PDB entry 7W1M | electron microscopy, 6.50 A resolution (low resolution: residue-level contacts below are approximate; hydrogen-bond / salt-bridge calls are withheld) | chains A and G of the 8 polymer chains in the assembly

Chain A:
Protein: Structural maintenance of chromosomes protein 1A
Organism: Homo sapiens
Reference sequence: Q14683 (SMC1A_HUMAN); numbering as in UniProt (aligned over 1-1233)
Sequence (1233 residues; numbered 1 to 1233; the number before each row is that of its first residue):
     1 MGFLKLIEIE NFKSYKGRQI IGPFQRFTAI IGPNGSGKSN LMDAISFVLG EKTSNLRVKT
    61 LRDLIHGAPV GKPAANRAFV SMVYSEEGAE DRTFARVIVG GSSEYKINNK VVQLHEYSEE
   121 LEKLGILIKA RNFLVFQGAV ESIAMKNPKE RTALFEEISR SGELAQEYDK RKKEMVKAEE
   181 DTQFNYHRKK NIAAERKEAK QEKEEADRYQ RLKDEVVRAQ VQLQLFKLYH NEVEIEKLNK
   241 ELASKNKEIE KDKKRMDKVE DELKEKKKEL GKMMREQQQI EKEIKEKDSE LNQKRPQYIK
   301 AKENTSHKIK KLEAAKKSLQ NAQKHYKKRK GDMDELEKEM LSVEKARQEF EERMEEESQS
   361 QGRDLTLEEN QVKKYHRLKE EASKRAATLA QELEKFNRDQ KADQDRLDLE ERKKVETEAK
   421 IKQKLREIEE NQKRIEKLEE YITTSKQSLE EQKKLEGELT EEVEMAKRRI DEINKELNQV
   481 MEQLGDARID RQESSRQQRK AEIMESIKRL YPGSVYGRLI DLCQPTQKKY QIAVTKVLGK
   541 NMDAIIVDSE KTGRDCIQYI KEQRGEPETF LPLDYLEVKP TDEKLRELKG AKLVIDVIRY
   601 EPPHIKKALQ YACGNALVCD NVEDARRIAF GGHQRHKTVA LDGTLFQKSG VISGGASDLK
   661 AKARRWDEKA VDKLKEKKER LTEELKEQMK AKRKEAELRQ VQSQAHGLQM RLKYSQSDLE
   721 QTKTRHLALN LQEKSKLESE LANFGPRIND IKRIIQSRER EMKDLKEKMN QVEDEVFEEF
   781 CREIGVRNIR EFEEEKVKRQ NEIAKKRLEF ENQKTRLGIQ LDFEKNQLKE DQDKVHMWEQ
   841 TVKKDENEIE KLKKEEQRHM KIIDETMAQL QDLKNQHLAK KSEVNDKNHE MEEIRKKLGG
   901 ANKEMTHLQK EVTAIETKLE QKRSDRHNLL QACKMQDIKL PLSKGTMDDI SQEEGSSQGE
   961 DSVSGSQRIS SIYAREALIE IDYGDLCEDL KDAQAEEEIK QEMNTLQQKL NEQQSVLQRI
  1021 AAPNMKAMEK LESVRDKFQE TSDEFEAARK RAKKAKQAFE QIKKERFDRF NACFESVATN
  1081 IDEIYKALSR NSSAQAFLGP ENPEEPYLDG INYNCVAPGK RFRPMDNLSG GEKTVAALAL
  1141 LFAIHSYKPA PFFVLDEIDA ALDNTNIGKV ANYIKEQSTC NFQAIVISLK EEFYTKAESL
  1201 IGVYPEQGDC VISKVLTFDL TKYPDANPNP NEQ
Not modelled in the structure: 1, 202-1026, 1226-1233
Small-molecule neighbours:
  - ADP (adenosine-5'-diphosphate), molecule 1: Lys-13, Ser-14, Gly-35, Ser-36, Gly-37, Lys-38, Ser-39, Asn-40, Arg-57, Ile-65, His-66, Gly-67, Ala-68, Pro-69, Cys-1210, Val-1211
  - ADP, molecule 2: Lys-1120, Arg-1121, Arg-1123, Asn-1127, Leu-1128, Ser-1129, Glu-1132
  - beryllium trifluoride (BEF): Pro-33, Asn-34, Gly-35, Ser-36, Lys-38, Ser-39, Arg-57, Gln-137, Glu-1157, Ile-1187
Swiss-Prot annotation at these positions:
  - binding site (ATP): Gly-32 to Ser-39
  - modified residue: Ser-358 (Phosphoserine), Ser-360 (Phosphoserine), Lys-648 (N6-acetyllysine), Lys-713 (N6-acetyllysine), Ser-957 (Phosphoserine), Ser-962 (Phosphoserine), Ser-966 (Phosphoserine), Ser-970 (Phosphoserine), Lys-1037 (N6-acetyllysine)
  - natural variant: Val-58 to Arg-62 (deletion: In CDLS2), Phe-133 (F133V: In CDLS2), Glu-141 (E141K: In CDLS2), Arg-171 to Gln-1233 (deletion: In DEE85), Arg-196 (R196H: In CDLS2), Lys-268 (deletion: In CDLS2), Ser-306 (deletion: In CDLS2), Arg-398 (R398G: In CDLS2; R398Q: In CDLS2), Glu-493 (E493A: In CDLS2), Arg-496 (R496C: In CDLS2; R496H: In CDLS2), Arg-499 to Gln-1233 (deletion: In DEE85), Gln-531 to Gln-1233 (deletion: In DEE85), 20 further natural variant entries in UniProt
  - mutagenesis: Ser-957 (S957A: Reduces phosphorylation and the S-phase checkpoint activation. Abolishes S-phase activation; when associated with A-966), Ser-966 (S966A: Reduces phosphorylation and the S-phase checkpoint activation. Increases sensitivity to DNA methylation. Abolishes S-phase activation; when associated with A-957)

Chain G:
Molecule: 118-nt DNA strand
Sequence (118 nucleotides; row label = number of the first residue in the row):
     1 GCAAGATTGC AGTGCCCACA GAGGCCAGCA GGGGGCGCTA GTGAGGTGGT TTTTATATGT
    61 TTTGTTATGT ATTGTTTATT TTCCCTTTAA TTTTAGGATA TGAAAACAAG AATTTATC
Not modelled in the structure: 1-6, 114-118

How chain A and chain G interact:
Pairs across the interface (8):
  Thr-53(A) with DA103(G)
  Lys-59(A) with DT101(G); DG102(G)
  Thr-60(A) with DG102(G); DA103(G)
  Leu-61(A) with DA103(G); DA104(G)
  Gly-101(A) with DA104(G)
Also at the interface, not in a pair above, chain A (8 interface residues in all): Ser-102, Ser-103, Gln-113
Also at the interface, not in a pair above, chain G (5 interface residues in all): DA105

Summary:
8 residues of chain A and 5 residues of chain G are in contact. Ligands of chain A: ADP and beryllium
trifluoride. UniProt lists 8 ATP-binding residues and 2 mutagenesis sites on chain A.
Chain A is Structural maintenance of chromosomes protein 1A (Homo sapiens) and chain G is a 118-nt DNA strand;
the structure, Cryo-EM structure of human cohesin-CTCF-DNA complex, was determined by electron microscopy.
